PDB entry 7BLP | electron microscopy, 9.50 A resolution (very low resolution: no residue pairs are listed; an interface is given only as per-side residue counts) | chains C and D of the 4 polymer chains in the assembly

== Chain C ==
Molecule: Vacuolar protein sorting-associated protein 35
From: Chaetomium thermophilum (strain DSM 1495 / CBS 144.50 / IMI 039719)
UniProt: G0S709 (G0S709_CHATD); residue numbers follow UniProt; this construct covers 1-869
Amino-acid sequence (869 residues; row label = number of the first residue in the row):
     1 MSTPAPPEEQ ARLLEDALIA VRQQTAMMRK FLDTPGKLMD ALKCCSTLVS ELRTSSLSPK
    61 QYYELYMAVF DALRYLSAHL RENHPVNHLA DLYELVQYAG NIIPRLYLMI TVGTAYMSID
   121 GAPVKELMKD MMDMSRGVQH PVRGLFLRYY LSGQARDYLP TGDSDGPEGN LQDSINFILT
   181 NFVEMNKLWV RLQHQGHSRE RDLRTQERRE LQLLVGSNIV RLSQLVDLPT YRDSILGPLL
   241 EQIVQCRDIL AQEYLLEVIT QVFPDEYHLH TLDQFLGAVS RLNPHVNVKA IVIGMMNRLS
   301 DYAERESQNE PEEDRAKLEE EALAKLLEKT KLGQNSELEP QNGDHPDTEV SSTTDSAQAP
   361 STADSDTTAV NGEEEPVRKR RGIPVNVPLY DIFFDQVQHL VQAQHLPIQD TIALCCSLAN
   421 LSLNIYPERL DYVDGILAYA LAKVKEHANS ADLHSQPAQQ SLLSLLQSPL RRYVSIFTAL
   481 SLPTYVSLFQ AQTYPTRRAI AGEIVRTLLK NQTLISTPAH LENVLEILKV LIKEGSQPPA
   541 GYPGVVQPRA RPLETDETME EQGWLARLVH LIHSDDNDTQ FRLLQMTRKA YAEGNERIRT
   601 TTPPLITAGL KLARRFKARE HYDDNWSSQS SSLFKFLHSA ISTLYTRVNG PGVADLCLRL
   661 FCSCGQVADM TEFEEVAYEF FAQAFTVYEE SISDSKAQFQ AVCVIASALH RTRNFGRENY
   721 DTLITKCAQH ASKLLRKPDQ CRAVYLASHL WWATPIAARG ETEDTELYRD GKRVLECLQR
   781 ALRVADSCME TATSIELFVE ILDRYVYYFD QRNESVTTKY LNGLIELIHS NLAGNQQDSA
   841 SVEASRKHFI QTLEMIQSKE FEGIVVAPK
Not modelled in the structure: 1-11, 307-386, 536-553, 858-869

== Chain D ==
Molecule: Vacuolar protein sorting-associated protein 29
From: Chaetomium thermophilum (strain DSM 1495 / CBS 144.50 / IMI 039719)
UniProt: G0RZB5 (G0RZB5_CHATD); residues 1-201 here = UniProt positions 1-201
Amino-acid sequence (202 residues; numbered 0 to 201; the number before each row is that of its first residue; numbering starts at 0):
     0 SMAFLILVIG NLHIPDRALD IPPKFKKLLS PGKISQTLCL GNLTDRATYD YLRSISPDLK
    60 IVRGRMDVEA TSLPLMQVVT HGSLRIGFLE GFTLVSEEPD VLLAEANKLD VDVLCWAGGS
   120 HRFECFEYMD KFFVNPGSAT GAFTTDWLAE GEEVVPSFCL MDVQGISLTL YVYQLRKDEN
   180 GTENVAVEKV TYTKPVEPTG AS
Not modelled in the structure: 147-152, 178-180, 196-201
Construct notes: expression tag (0)

== Interface between chain C and chain D ==
At this resolution (10 A) residue pairs are not listed: 29 residues of chain C and 22 of chain D lie at the interface.

== Summary ==
29 residues of chain C and 22 residues of chain D are in contact.
Here chain C is Vacuolar protein sorting-associated protein 35 and chain D is Vacuolar protein
sorting-associated protein 29, both from Chaetomium thermophilum (strain DSM 1495 / CBS 144.50 / IMI 039719).
Entry 7BLP (Vps35/Vps29 arch of fungal membrane-assembled retromer:Grd19 complex) was determined by electron
microscopy (same publication as 7BLO, 7BLQ and 7BLR).
